PDB entry 9G4A | X-ray diffraction, 1.65 A resolution | chains A and B

# Chain A
Name: Histone-lysine N-methyltransferase SETD2
Source organism: Homo sapiens
Notes: EC 2.1.1.359, 2.1.1.-; engineered mutation(s): T1663M
UniProtKB: Q9BYW2 (SETD2_HUMAN); numbering as in UniProt (aligned over 1433-1711)
Amino-acid sequence (295 residues; each row starts with the number of its first residue):
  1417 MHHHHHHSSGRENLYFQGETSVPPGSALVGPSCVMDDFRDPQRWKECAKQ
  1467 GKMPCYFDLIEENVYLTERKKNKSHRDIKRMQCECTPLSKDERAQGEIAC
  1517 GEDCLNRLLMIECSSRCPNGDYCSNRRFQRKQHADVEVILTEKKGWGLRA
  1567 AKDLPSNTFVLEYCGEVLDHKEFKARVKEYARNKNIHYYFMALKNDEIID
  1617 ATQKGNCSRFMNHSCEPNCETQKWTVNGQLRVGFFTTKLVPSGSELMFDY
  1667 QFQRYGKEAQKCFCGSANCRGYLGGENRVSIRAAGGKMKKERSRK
Not modelled in the structure: 1417-1445, 1487-1496, 1704-1711
Sequence notes: initiating methionine (1417); expression tag (1418-1432); variant Met1663 (Thr in Q9BYW2)
Curated features (UniProtKB/Swiss-Prot):
  - binding site (Zn(2+)): Cys1499, Cys1501, Cys1516, Cys1520, Cys1529, Cys1533, Cys1539, Cys1631, Cys1678, Cys1680, Cys1685
  - binding site (S-adenosyl-L-methionine): Lys1560 to Trp1562, His1603 to Tyr1605, Asn1628, His1629, Gln1676, Phe1679
  - modified residue: Ser1696 (Phosphoserine)
  - natural variant: Asp1453 (D1453N: In ALL; uncertain significance), Asp1493 (D1493N: In ALL; uncertain significance), Leu1609 (L1609P: In ALL; uncertain significance), Lys1654 (K1654Q: In ALL; uncertain significance), Met1663 (T1663M: In ALL; uncertain significance; this construct carries the variant)
  - mutagenesis: Phe1589 (F1589A: Strongly reduced methyltransferase activity), Tyr1604 (Y1604A: Increased methyltransferase activity), Arg1625 (R1625H/G: Loss of methyltransferase activity. Abolishes ability to monomethylate STAT1), Cys1631 (C1631A: Does not affect methyltransferase activity), Glu1636 (E1636A: Increased methyltransferase activity), Thr1637 (T1637A: Increased methyltransferase activity), Phe1668 (F1668A: Strongly reduced methyltransferase activity), Gln1669 (Q1669A: Loss of methyltransferase activity), Arg1670 (R1670A/V/L/I/F: Impaired methyltransferase activity; R1670P/W/K/Q: Loss of methyltransferase activity), Tyr1671 (Y1671A: Strongly reduced methyltransferase activity)
Bound ions: Zn2+ site 1: Cys1499, Cys1501, Cys1516, Cys1520; Zn2+ site 2: Cys1516, Cys1529, Cys1533, Cys1539; Zn2+ site 3: Cys1631, Cys1678, Cys1680, Cys1685
Residues lining bound ligands: S-adenosylmethionine (SAM): Lys1560, Gly1561, Trp1562, Ile1602, His1603, Tyr1604, Tyr1605, Arg1625, Phe1626, Met1627, Asn1628, His1629, Tyr1666, Gln1676, Lys1677, Cys1678, Phe1679, Cys1680, Leu1689

# Chain B
Name: Histone H3
UniProtKB: A0A1X8XL64 (A0A1X8XL64_HUMAN); residues 29-43 here correspond to UniProt positions 33-47 (UniProt number = residue number + 4)
Amino-acid sequence (15 residues; each row starts with the number of its first residue):
    29 APSTGGVMKPHRYRP
Sequence notes: engineered mutation Met36 (Lys40 in A0A1X8XL64)

# How chain A and chain B interact
Residue-residue contacts - 50 pairs, chain A then chain B:
  Met1526(A) - Arg40(B)
  Tyr1579(A) - Met36(B)
  Phe1589(A) - Val35(B)  hydrophobic
  Ala1597(A) - Pro30(B)  hydrophobic
  Asn1601(A) - Thr32(B)
  Tyr1604(A) - Thr32(B)  hydrogen bond (side chain-backbone)
  Tyr1604(A) - Gly33(B)
  Phe1606(A) - Gly34(B)
  Phe1606(A) - Val35(B)
  Phe1606(A) - Met36(B)  hydrogen bond (backbone-backbone)
  Met1607(A) - Met36(B)
  Met1607(A) - Pro38(B)  hydrophobic
  Ala1608(A) - Val35(B)
  Ala1608(A) - Met36(B)  hydrogen bond (backbone-backbone)
  Ala1608(A) - Pro38(B)
  Glu1636(A) - Arg40(B)  salt bridge
  Glu1636(A) - Tyr41(B)  hydrogen bond (side chain-backbone)
  Thr1637(A) - Pro38(B)
  Thr1637(A) - His39(B)  hydrogen bond (side chain-backbone)
  Thr1637(A) - Arg40(B)
  Gln1638(A) - Arg40(B)
  Thr1653(A) - Tyr41(B)
  Phe1664(A) - Met36(B)  hydrophobic
  Asp1665(A) - His39(B)  hydrogen bond (backbone-side chain)
  Tyr1666(A) - Met36(B)
  Tyr1666(A) - Lys37(B)  hydrogen bond (backbone-backbone)
  Gln1667(A) - Lys37(B)
  Gln1667(A) - Pro38(B)
  Gln1667(A) - His39(B)
  Phe1668(A) - Gly33(B)
  Phe1668(A) - Gly34(B)
  Phe1668(A) - Val35(B)
  Gln1669(A) - Gly34(B)
  Gln1669(A) - Val35(B)  hydrogen bond (backbone-backbone)
  Gln1669(A) - Lys37(B)
  Arg1670(A) - Gly33(B)
  Tyr1671(A) - Pro30(B)  hydrophobic
  Tyr1671(A) - Thr32(B)
  Tyr1671(A) - Gly33(B)  hydrogen bond (backbone-backbone)
  Tyr1671(A) - Gly34(B)
  Gly1672(A) - Pro30(B)
  Gly1672(A) - Ser31(B)
  Gly1672(A) - Gly33(B)  hydrogen bond (backbone-backbone)
  Lys1673(A) - Pro30(B)  hydrogen bond (backbone-backbone)
  Lys1673(A) - Ser31(B)  hydrogen bond (backbone-backbone)
  Glu1674(A) - Ser31(B)  hydrogen bond (backbone-backbone)
  Ile1697(A) - Pro30(B)  hydrophobic
  Ala1699(A) - Lys37(B)
  Ala1700(A) - Val35(B)
  Ala1700(A) - Lys37(B)
Other interface residues (no listed pair), chain A (31 interface residues in all): Val1593, Tyr1605, Ile1614, Gly1701

# In short
31 residues of chain A and 12 residues of chain B are in contact, with 13 hydrogen bonds and 1 salt bridge.
Polar pairs include Glu1636(A)-Arg40(B), Tyr1604(A)-Thr32(B) and Glu1636(A)-Tyr41(B). Chain A binds
S-adenosylmethionine.
Here chain A is Histone-lysine N-methyltransferase SETD2 (Homo sapiens) and chain B is Histone H3. Entry 9G4A
(Structure of human SETD2 T1663M mutant in complex with SAM and H3K36M peptide) was determined by X-ray
diffraction.
